8B6T - chain A; structure by X-ray diffraction, 2.00 A resolution.

== Chain A ==
Protein: Green fluorescent protein, Haloalkane dehalogenase
From: Rhodococcus sp
Notes: EC 3.8.1.5
Reference sequence: chimeric construct of P42212, P0A3G3: residues 2-237 from P42212 (GFP_AEQVI) positions 3-238 (UniProt number = residue number + 1); residues 238-527 from P0A3G3 positions 4-293 (UniProt number = residue number - 234)
Amino-acid sequence (529 residues; row label = number of the first residue in the row; note: 2 numbers in that range are skipped by the numbering (no residue carries them; nothing is unmodelled there)):
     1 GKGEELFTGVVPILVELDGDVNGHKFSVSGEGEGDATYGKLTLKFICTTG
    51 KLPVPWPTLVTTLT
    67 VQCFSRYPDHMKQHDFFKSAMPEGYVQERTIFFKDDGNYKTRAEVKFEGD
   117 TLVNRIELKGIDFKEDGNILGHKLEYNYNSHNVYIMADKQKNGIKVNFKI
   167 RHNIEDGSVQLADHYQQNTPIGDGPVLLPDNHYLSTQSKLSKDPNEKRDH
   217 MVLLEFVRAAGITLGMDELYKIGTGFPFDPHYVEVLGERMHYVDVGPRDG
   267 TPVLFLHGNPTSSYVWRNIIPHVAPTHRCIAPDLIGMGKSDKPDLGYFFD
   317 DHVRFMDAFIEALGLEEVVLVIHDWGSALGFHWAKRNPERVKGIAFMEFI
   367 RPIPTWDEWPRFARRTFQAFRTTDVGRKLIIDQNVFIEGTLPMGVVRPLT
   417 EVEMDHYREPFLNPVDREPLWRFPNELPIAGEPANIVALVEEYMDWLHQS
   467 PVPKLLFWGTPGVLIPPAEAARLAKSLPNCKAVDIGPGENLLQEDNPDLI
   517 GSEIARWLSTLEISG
Not modelled in the structure: 1-2, 230-237, 530-531
Glycans and other covalent adducts: covalent link Thr64-Val67; compound OEH linked to Asp340
Modified positions: Thr64 ({2-[(1R,2R)-1-amino-2-hydroxypropyl]-4-(4-hydroxybenzylidene)-5-oxo-4,5-dihydro-1H-imidazol-1-yl}acetic acid; CRO)
Sequence notes: expression tag (1, 528-531); conflict Leu63 (Tyr66 in P42212), Thr64 (Gly67 in P42212), Lys205 (Ala206 in P42212), 26 further conflict positions vs the reference (P0A3G3) not listed
Small-molecule neighbours: OEH ([9-[2-carboxy-5-[2-[2-(6-chloranylhexoxy)ethoxy]ethylcarbamoyl]phenyl]-6-(dimethylamino)xanthen-3-ylidene]-dimethyl-azanium): Tyr38, Lys40, Gln203, Phe222, Arg224, Asn275, Trp341, Phe378, Ala379, Thr382, Phe383, Phe386, Gln399, Val401, Glu404, Gly405, Thr406, Pro408, Met409, Gly410, Val479, Leu480, Asn506

== In short ==
Covalently linked compound OEH: at Asp340.
Chain A is Green fluorescent protein, Haloalkane dehalogenase (Rhodococcus sp); the structure, X-ray structure
of the interface optimized haloalkane dehalogenase HaloTag7 fusion to the green fluorescent protein GFP ...,
was determined by X-ray diffraction, deposited together with 8B6R and 8B6S.
